Entry 6ZN3 (X-ray diffraction, 2.51 A resolution); this record covers chains A and C of the 3 polymer chains in the assembly.

# Chain A
Molecule: Myosin essential light chain ELC
From: Plasmodium falciparum 3D7
UniProtKB: Q8IJM4 (Q8IJM4_PLAF7); numbering as in UniProt (aligned over 1-134)
Sequence (135 residues; row label = number of the first residue in the row; numbering starts at 0):
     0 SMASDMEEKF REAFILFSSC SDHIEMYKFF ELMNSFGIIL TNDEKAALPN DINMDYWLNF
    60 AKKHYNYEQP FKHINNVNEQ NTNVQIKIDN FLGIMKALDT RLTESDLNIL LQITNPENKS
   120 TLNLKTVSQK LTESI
Construct notes: expression tag (0)
From the paper describing this entry:
  - post-translational modification sites: S127 (citing earlier work)

# Chain C
Molecule: Myosin-A
From: Plasmodium falciparum 3D7
UniProtKB: Q8IDR3 (MYOA_PLAF7); residues 775-816 here = UniProt positions 775-816
Sequence (43 residues; numbered 774 to 816; the number before each row is that of its first residue):
   774 SVEWENCVSV IEAAILKHKY KQKVNKNIPS LLRVQAHIRK KMV
Construct notes: expression tag (774)

# Chain A / chain C interface
Contacting residue pairs (43; chain A residue first):
  E11(A) - K794(C)
  L15(A) - Y793(C)
  L15(A) - K794(C)
  L15(A) - V797(C)  hydrophobic
  F16(A) - L789(C)  hydrophobic
  F16(A) - K790(C)
  F16(A) - Y793(C)  hydrophobic
  K27(A) - Y793(C)  hydrogen bond
  E30(A) - A786(C)
  E30(A) - L789(C)
  N33(A) - S782(C)
  N33(A) - V783(C)
  N33(A) - A786(C)
  S34(A) - A786(C)
  S34(A) - A787(C)
  S34(A) - K790(C)  hydrogen bond (backbone-side chain)
  F35(A) - K790(C)
  G36(A) - V783(C)
  I38(A) - N779(C)
  F70(A) - V783(C)  hydrophobic
  H72(A) - C780(C)
  I73(A) - C780(C)  hydrophobic
  I73(A) - I784(C)  hydrophobic
  N75(A) - E776(C)
  V76(A) - E776(C)
  V76(A) - W777(C)
  V76(A) - C780(C)  hydrophobic
  Q79(A) - S774(C)  hydrogen bond
  Q79(A) - E776(C)
  Q79(A) - W777(C)
  N80(A) - W777(C)
  I93(A) - W777(C)  hydrophobic
  T99(A) - E785(C)
  R100(A) - E785(C)  salt bridge
  R100(A) - L789(C)
  D105(A) - K792(C)  salt bridge
  I108(A) - H791(C)
  I108(A) - K792(C)
  L109(A) - I784(C)  hydrophobic
  L109(A) - I788(C)  hydrophobic
  I112(A) - H791(C)
  S133(A) - K794(C)  hydrogen bond (backbone-side chain)
  I134(A) - K794(C)
Other interface residues (no listed pair), chain A (34 interface residues in all): A12, F90, M94, L97, D98, L123, V126, L130
Other interface residues (no listed pair), chain C (22 interface residues in all): E778, V781, Q795

# Overview
The interface between chain A and chain C involves 34 residues on one side and 22 on the other, with 4
hydrogen bonds and 2 salt bridges. Among the polar pairs are R100(A)-E785(C), D105(A)-K792(C) and
K27(A)-Y793(C). The paper reports a modification site at S127(A).
Here chain A is Myosin essential light chain ELC and chain C is Myosin-A, both from Plasmodium falciparum 3D7.
Entry 6ZN3 (Plasmodium facliparum glideosome trimeric sub-complex) was determined by X-ray diffraction,
deposited together with 6TJ4, 6TJ5 and 6TJ6.
